Entry 8GAK (X-ray diffraction, 1.90 A resolution); this record covers chains A and C of the 4 polymer chains in the assembly.

== Chain A (and C) ==
Name: Lipopolysaccharide export system protein LptA
From: Escherichia coli
Notes: chain C of this document is another copy of the same molecule, construct and numbering; everything in this record applies to it too
UniProt: A0A6D0DFJ5 (A0A6D0DFJ5_ECOLX); residues 28-159 here = UniProt positions 28-159
Sequence (132 residues; each row starts with the number of its first residue):
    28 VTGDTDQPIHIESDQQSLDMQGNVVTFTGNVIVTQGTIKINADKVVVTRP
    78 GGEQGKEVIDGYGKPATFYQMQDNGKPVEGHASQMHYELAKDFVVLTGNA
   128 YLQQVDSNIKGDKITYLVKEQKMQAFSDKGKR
Unresolved in the structure: 156-159 (chain C: 155-159)

== Interface between chain A and chain C ==
Contacting residue pairs - 101 pairs, chain A then chain C:
  Thr29(A) - Glu147(C)  hydrogen bond (side chain-backbone)
  Thr29(A) - Gln148(C)  hydrogen bond (side chain-backbone)
  Thr29(A) - Lys149(C)  hydrogen bond (side chain-backbone)
  Thr32(A) - Val145(C)
  Thr32(A) - Lys146(C)
  Phe95(A) - Tyr143(C)  hydrophobic
  Phe95(A) - Val145(C)  hydrophobic
  Gln97(A) - Tyr143(C)  hydrogen bond
  Gln97(A) - Val145(C)  hydrogen bond (side chain-backbone)
  Gln99(A) - Tyr143(C)
  Gln99(A) - Glu147(C)
  Asp100(A) - Glu147(C)  hydrogen bond (backbone-side chain)
  Asp100(A) - Lys149(C)
  Lys103(A) - Asp133(C)  salt bridge
  Val105(A) - Tyr143(C)
  Glu106(A) - Gln130(C)  hydrogen bond
  Asp119(A) - Leu144(C)
  Asp119(A) - Val145(C)  hydrogen bond (backbone-backbone)
  Asp119(A) - Lys146(C)
  Phe120(A) - Thr142(C)
  Phe120(A) - Tyr143(C)
  Phe120(A) - Leu144(C)  hydrophobic
  Val121(A) - Ile141(C)
  Val121(A) - Thr142(C)
  Val121(A) - Tyr143(C)  hydrogen bond (backbone-backbone)
  Val121(A) - Val145(C)  hydrophobic
  Val122(A) - Lys140(C)
  Val122(A) - Ile141(C)
  Leu123(A) - Asp139(C)
  Leu123(A) - Lys140(C)
  Leu123(A) - Ile141(C)  hydrogen bond (backbone-backbone)
  Thr124(A) - Asp139(C)
  Thr124(A) - Lys140(C)
  Gly125(A) - Asp139(C)  hydrogen bond (backbone-backbone)
  Asn126(A) - Gly138(C)
  Ala127(A) - Lys137(C)
  Ala127(A) - Gly138(C)  hydrogen bond (backbone-backbone)
  Ala127(A) - Ile141(C)
  Tyr128(A) - Asn135(C)  hydrogen bond
  Tyr128(A) - Ile136(C)
  Tyr128(A) - Lys137(C)
  Tyr128(A) - Ile141(C)
  Leu129(A) - Asn135(C)
  Leu129(A) - Ile136(C)  hydrogen bond (backbone-backbone)
  Leu129(A) - Ile141(C)
  Leu129(A) - Tyr143(C)  hydrophobic
  Gln130(A) - Glu106(C)  hydrogen bond
  Gln130(A) - Gln130(C)
  Gln130(A) - Val132(C)
  Gln130(A) - Ser134(C)
  Gln130(A) - Asn135(C)
  Gln131(A) - Val132(C)
  Gln131(A) - Asp133(C)  hydrogen bond (backbone-backbone)
  Gln131(A) - Ser134(C)  hydrogen bond (backbone-backbone)
  Val132(A) - Gln130(C)
  Val132(A) - Gln131(C)
  Asp133(A) - Lys103(C)  salt bridge
  Asp133(A) - Gln131(C)  hydrogen bond (backbone-backbone)
  Asp133(A) - Asp133(C)
  Ser134(A) - Gln130(C)
  Ser134(A) - Gln131(C)  hydrogen bond (backbone-backbone)
  Asn135(A) - Tyr128(C)  hydrogen bond
  Asn135(A) - Leu129(C)
  Asn135(A) - Gln130(C)
  Ile136(A) - Tyr128(C)
  Ile136(A) - Leu129(C)  hydrogen bond (backbone-backbone)
  Lys137(A) - Ala127(C)
  Gly138(A) - Asn126(C)
  Gly138(A) - Ala127(C)  hydrogen bond (backbone-backbone)
  Asp139(A) - Thr124(C)
  Asp139(A) - Gly125(C)  hydrogen bond (backbone-backbone)
  Lys140(A) - Val122(C)
  Lys140(A) - Leu123(C)
  Ile141(A) - Val121(C)
  Ile141(A) - Val122(C)
  Ile141(A) - Leu123(C)  hydrogen bond (backbone-backbone)
  Ile141(A) - Ala127(C)
  Ile141(A) - Tyr128(C)
  Ile141(A) - Leu129(C)  hydrophobic
  Thr142(A) - Val121(C)
  Tyr143(A) - Phe95(C)  hydrophobic
  Tyr143(A) - Gln97(C)  hydrogen bond
  Tyr143(A) - Gln99(C)
  Tyr143(A) - Val105(C)
  Tyr143(A) - Phe120(C)
  Tyr143(A) - Val121(C)  hydrogen bond (backbone-backbone)
  Tyr143(A) - Leu129(C)  hydrophobic
  Leu144(A) - Asp119(C)
  Leu144(A) - Phe120(C)  hydrophobic
  Val145(A) - Thr32(C)
  Val145(A) - Ile65(C)  hydrophobic
  Val145(A) - Phe95(C)  hydrophobic
  Val145(A) - Gln97(C)  hydrogen bond (backbone-side chain)
  Val145(A) - Tyr114(C)
  Val145(A) - Asp119(C)  hydrogen bond (backbone-backbone)
  Val145(A) - Val121(C)  hydrophobic
  Lys146(A) - Thr32(C)
  Lys146(A) - Asp119(C)
  Glu147(A) - Thr29(C)
  Glu147(A) - Gln99(C)
  Glu147(A) - Asp100(C)  hydrogen bond (side chain-backbone)
Also at the interface, not in a pair above, chain A (42 interface residues in all): Val28, Gly30, Ile65, Tyr114
Also at the interface, not in a pair above, chain C (43 interface residues in all): Val28

== In short ==
The interface between chain A and chain C involves 42 residues on one side and 43 on the other, with 29
hydrogen bonds and 2 salt bridges. Polar pairs include Lys103(A)-Asp133(C), Thr29(A)-Glu147(C) and
Thr29(A)-Gln148(C).
Chain A and chain C are both Lipopolysaccharide export system protein LptA (Escherichia coli); the structure,
Crystal Structure of E. coli LptA in complex with Chinavia Ubica Thanatin, was determined by X-ray
diffraction, deposited together with 8GAJ and 8GAL.
